7U96 - chains k and w of the 60 polymer chains in the assembly; structure by electron microscopy, 2.14 A resolution.

# Chain k (and w)
Molecule: Capsid protein
Organism: Snake adeno-associated virus
Notes: chain w of this document is another copy of the same molecule, construct and numbering; everything in this record applies to it too
UniProt: Q6V7U2 (Q6V7U2_9VIRU); residues 214-726 here = UniProt positions 214-726
Chain sequence (513 residues; row label = number of the first residue in the row):
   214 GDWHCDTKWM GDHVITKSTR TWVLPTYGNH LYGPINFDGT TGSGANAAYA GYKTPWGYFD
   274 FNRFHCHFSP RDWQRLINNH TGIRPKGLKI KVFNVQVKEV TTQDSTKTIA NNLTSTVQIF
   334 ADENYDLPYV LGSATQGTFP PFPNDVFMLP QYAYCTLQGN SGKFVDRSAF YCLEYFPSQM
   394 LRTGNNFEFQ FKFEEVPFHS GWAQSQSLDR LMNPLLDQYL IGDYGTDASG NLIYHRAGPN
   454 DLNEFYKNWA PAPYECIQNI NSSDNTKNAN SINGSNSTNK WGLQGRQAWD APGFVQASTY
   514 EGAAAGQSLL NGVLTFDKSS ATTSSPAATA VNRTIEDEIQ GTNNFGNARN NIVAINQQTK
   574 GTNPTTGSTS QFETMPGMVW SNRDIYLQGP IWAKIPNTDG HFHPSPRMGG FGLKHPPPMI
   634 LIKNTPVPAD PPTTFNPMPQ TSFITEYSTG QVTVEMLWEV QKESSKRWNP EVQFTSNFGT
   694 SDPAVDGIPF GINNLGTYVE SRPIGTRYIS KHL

# How chain k and chain w interact
Pairs across the interface (85; chain k residue first):
  His-243(k) / Asn-357(w)  hydrogen bond (backbone-side chain)
  Leu-244(k) / Leu-708(w)
  Tyr-245(k) / Phe-355(w)  hydrophobic
  Tyr-245(k) / Ile-705(w)
  Tyr-245(k) / Gly-709(w)
  Pro-247(k) / Pro-696(w)
  Pro-247(k) / Ile-705(w)
  Pro-247(k) / Asn-706(w)
  Pro-247(k) / Asn-707(w)
  Asn-249(k) / Asp-695(w)
  Asn-249(k) / Pro-696(w)
  Asn-249(k) / Ala-697(w)
  Tyr-265(k) / Ile-701(w)  hydrogen bond (side chain-backbone)
  Tyr-265(k) / Ile-705(w)
  Thr-327(k) / Gln-309(w)
  Thr-327(k) / Asn-324(w)
  Thr-327(k) / Thr-396(w)
  Ser-328(k) / Gln-309(w)
  Gln-331(k) / Trp-216(w)
  Gly-375(k) / Pro-696(w)
  Lys-376(k) / Thr-693(w)
  Lys-376(k) / Ser-694(w)
  Lys-376(k) / Pro-696(w)
  Phe-377(k) / Thr-693(w)
  Phe-377(k) / Ser-694(w)  hydrogen bond (backbone-backbone)
  Phe-377(k) / Pro-696(w)  hydrophobic
  Phe-377(k) / Gly-700(w)
  Phe-377(k) / Ile-701(w)  hydrophobic
  Val-378(k) / Phe-691(w)
  Asp-379(k) / Phe-691(w)  hydrogen bond (side chain-backbone)
  Ser-381(k) / Ile-701(w)
  Ala-382(k) / Ile-701(w)
  Phe-383(k) / Ile-705(w)  hydrophobic
  Cys-385(k) / Phe-355(w)  hydrophobic
  Glu-387(k) / Trp-216(w)  hydrogen bond (backbone-side chain)
  Glu-387(k) / Cys-218(w)
  Glu-387(k) / Pro-356(w)
  Glu-387(k) / Asn-357(w)
  Tyr-388(k) / His-217(w)
  Tyr-388(k) / Cys-218(w)
  Tyr-388(k) / Thr-220(w)
  Tyr-388(k) / Asp-285(w)  hydrogen bond
  Phe-389(k) / Trp-216(w)
  Phe-389(k) / His-217(w)
  Pro-390(k) / Trp-216(w)
  Pro-390(k) / His-217(w)
  Ser-391(k) / Asp-215(w)
  Ser-391(k) / Trp-216(w)  hydrogen bond (backbone-backbone)
  Gln-392(k) / Asp-215(w)
  Met-393(k) / Gly-214(w)
  Met-393(k) / Asp-215(w)  hydrogen bond (backbone-side chain)
  Met-393(k) / Trp-216(w)
  Met-393(k) / Asn-307(w)
  Arg-395(k) / Asn-307(w)  hydrogen bond
  Thr-638(k) / Gln-664(w)
  Val-640(k) / Lys-311(w)
  Pro-641(k) / Tyr-660(w)  hydrogen bond (backbone-side chain)
  Pro-641(k) / Thr-662(w)
  Ala-642(k) / Tyr-660(w)
  Asp-643(k) / Lys-320(w)  salt bridge
  Asp-643(k) / Tyr-660(w)
  Pro-644(k) / Val-236(w)  hydrophobic
  Pro-644(k) / Pro-238(w)  hydrophobic
  Pro-644(k) / Tyr-660(w)
  Pro-645(k) / Pro-238(w)
  Pro-645(k) / Met-361(w)
  Thr-646(k) / Thr-239(w)
  Thr-646(k) / Tyr-240(w)
  Thr-647(k) / Met-361(w)
  Phe-648(k) / Tyr-240(w)
  Phe-648(k) / Gly-350(w)
  Phe-648(k) / Met-361(w)
  Phe-648(k) / Leu-362(w)
  Phe-648(k) / Pro-363(w)  hydrophobic
  Asn-649(k) / Met-361(w)  hydrogen bond (backbone-side chain)
  Pro-650(k) / Gln-349(w)
  Pro-650(k) / Thr-535(w)
  Met-651(k) / Ser-533(w)
  Met-651(k) / Ala-534(w)  hydrophobic
  Pro-652(k) / Val-359(w)
  Pro-652(k) / Ser-533(w)
  Gln-653(k) / Val-359(w)  hydrogen bond (backbone-backbone)
  Gln-653(k) / Met-361(w)
  Phe-656(k) / Val-359(w)  hydrophobic
  Ile-657(k) / Lys-311(w)
Other interface residues (no listed pair), chain k (50 interface residues in all): Ile-248, Pro-268, Glu-312, Gln-316, Asn-325, Lys-636, Pro-639
Other interface residues (no listed pair), chain w (56 interface residues in all): Asp-219, Thr-234, Ser-282, Val-313, Gln-316, Ile-322, Asp-358, Ser-689, Asn-690, Phe-703, Gly-704

# Overview
The interface between chain k and chain w involves 50 residues on one side and 56 on the other; the contacts
include 12 hydrogen bonds and 1 salt bridge. Polar contacts include Asp-643(k)/Lys-320(w),
His-243(k)/Asn-357(w) and Tyr-265(k)/Ile-701(w).
Both chains are Capsid protein (Snake adeno-associated virus). Entry 7U96 (SAAV pH 5.5 capsid structure) was
determined by electron microscopy together with 7U94, 7U95 and 7U97 from the same study.
